1UZM - chains A and B; structure by X-ray diffraction, 1.49 A resolution.

[Chain A (and B)]
Name: 3-oxoacyl-[acyl-carrier protein] reductase
From: Mycobacterium tuberculosis
Notes: EC 1.1.1.100; chain B of this document is another copy of the same molecule, construct and numbering; everything in this record applies to it too
Reference sequence: P0A5Y5 (FABG_MYCBO); residues 1-247 here = UniProt positions 1-247
Chain sequence (247 residues; each row starts with the number of its first residue):
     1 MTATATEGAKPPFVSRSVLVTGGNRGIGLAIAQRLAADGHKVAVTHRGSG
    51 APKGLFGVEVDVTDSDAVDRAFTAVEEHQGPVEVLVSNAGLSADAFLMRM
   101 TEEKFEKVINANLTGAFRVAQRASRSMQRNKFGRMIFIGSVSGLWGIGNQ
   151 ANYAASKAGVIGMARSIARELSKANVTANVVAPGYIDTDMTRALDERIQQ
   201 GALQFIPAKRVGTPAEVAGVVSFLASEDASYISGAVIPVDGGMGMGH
Unresolved in the structure: 1-8, 94-98, 144-148, 246-247 (chain B: 1-8, 94-99, 143-149, 189-201, 246-247)
Construct notes: engineered mutation Val-60 (Cys in Q48930), Leu-144 (Ser in P0A5Y5)
Ion coordination: Cs+ site 1: Ala-36, His-40; Cs+ site 2: Ala-37, Asp-38
Swiss-Prot annotation at these positions:
  - active site: Tyr-153 (Proton acceptor)
  - binding site (NADP(+)): Arg-25 to Ile-27, Arg-47, Asp-61, Val-62, Gly-90, Tyr-153, Lys-157, Ile-186, Arg-197
  - site: Ser-140 (Important for activity)

[Interface between chain A and chain B]
Contacting residue pairs (65):
  Lys-10(A) / Arg-34(B)
  Arg-34(A) / Lys-10(B)
  Arg-34(A) / Asp-228(B)  salt bridge
  Arg-165(A) / Met-245(B)  hydrogen bond (side chain-backbone)
  Ala-168(A) / Pro-207(B)
  Ala-168(A) / Met-245(B)  hydrophobic
  Arg-169(A) / Met-245(B)
  Ser-172(A) / Pro-207(B)
  Ser-172(A) / Ala-208(B)
  Lys-173(A) / Pro-207(B)  hydrogen bond (backbone-backbone)
  Lys-173(A) / Ala-208(B)
  Lys-173(A) / Lys-209(B)
  Tyr-185(A) / Tyr-231(B)  hydrogen bond (backbone-side chain)
  Ile-206(A) / Tyr-231(B)
  Pro-207(A) / Ala-168(B)
  Pro-207(A) / Arg-169(B)
  Pro-207(A) / Ser-172(B)
  Pro-207(A) / Lys-173(B)  hydrogen bond (backbone-backbone)
  Ala-208(A) / Ser-172(B)
  Ala-208(A) / Lys-173(B)
  Lys-209(A) / Lys-173(B)
  Arg-210(A) / Ser-230(B)
  Arg-210(A) / Tyr-231(B)  hydrogen bond (backbone-side chain)
  Val-211(A) / Tyr-231(B)
  Gly-212(A) / Tyr-231(B)  hydrogen bond (backbone-side chain)
  Glu-216(A) / Ser-230(B)  hydrogen bond
  Glu-216(A) / Tyr-231(B)
  Gly-219(A) / Phe-223(B)
  Gly-219(A) / Asp-228(B)
  Val-220(A) / Phe-223(B)  hydrophobic
  Val-220(A) / Ile-232(B)  hydrophobic
  Phe-223(A) / Gly-219(B)
  Phe-223(A) / Val-220(B)  hydrophobic
  Phe-223(A) / Phe-223(B)  hydrophobic
  Asp-228(A) / Arg-34(B)  salt bridge
  Asp-228(A) / Gly-219(B)
  Ser-230(A) / Arg-210(B)
  Ser-230(A) / Glu-216(B)  hydrogen bond
  Tyr-231(A) / Tyr-185(B)
  Tyr-231(A) / Ile-206(B)
  Tyr-231(A) / Ala-208(B)  hydrophobic
  Tyr-231(A) / Arg-210(B)  hydrogen bond (side chain-backbone)
  Tyr-231(A) / Val-211(B)
  Tyr-231(A) / Gly-212(B)  hydrogen bond (side chain-backbone)
  Tyr-231(A) / Glu-216(B)
  Tyr-231(A) / Val-239(B)
  Tyr-231(A) / Asp-240(B)  hydrogen bond (backbone-backbone)
  Tyr-231(A) / Gly-241(B)  hydrogen bond (backbone-backbone)
  Ile-232(A) / Val-220(B)  hydrophobic
  Ile-232(A) / Ile-237(B)  hydrophobic
  Ile-232(A) / Pro-238(B)
  Ser-233(A) / Gly-242(B)
  Gly-234(A) / Met-245(B)
  Ala-235(A) / Pro-238(B)  hydrophobic
  Ile-237(A) / Ile-232(B)  hydrophobic
  Pro-238(A) / Ile-232(B)
  Pro-238(A) / Ala-235(B)  hydrophobic
  Val-239(A) / Tyr-231(B)
  Asp-240(A) / Tyr-231(B)  hydrogen bond (backbone-backbone)
  Gly-241(A) / Tyr-231(B)  hydrogen bond (backbone-backbone)
  Gly-242(A) / Ser-233(B)
  Met-245(A) / Arg-165(B)
  Met-245(A) / Ala-168(B)  hydrophobic
  Met-245(A) / Arg-169(B)
  Met-245(A) / Gly-234(B)
Also at the interface, not in a pair above, chain A (37 interface residues in all): Ala-9, Pro-11, Ile-186, Ala-215
Also at the interface, not in a pair above, chain B (37 interface residues in all): Ala-9, Pro-11, Ala-37, Ile-186

[Summary]
Chain A and chain B each contribute 37 residues to their interface; the contacts include 14 hydrogen bonds and
2 salt bridges. Among the polar pairs are Arg-34(A)/Asp-228(B), Arg-165(A)/Met-245(B) and
Tyr-185(A)/Tyr-231(B). Curated annotation (UniProt) lists active-site residue Tyr-153(A) and 11 NADP+-binding
residues on chain A.
Both chains are 3-oxoacyl-[acyl-carrier protein] reductase (Mycobacterium tuberculosis). Entry 1UZM (MabA from
Mycobacterium tuberculosis) was determined by X-ray diffraction, deposited together with 1UZL and 1UZN.
